PDB entry 6D2M | X-ray diffraction, 1.90 A resolution | chain A

Chain A:
Protein: Carbonic anhydrase
From: Pseudomonas aeruginosa
Notes: EC 4.2.1.1
UniProt: A0A1G5JF57 (A0A1G5JF57_ACIBA); residue numbers follow UniProt; this construct covers 4-211
Chain sequence (209 residues; numbered 3 to 211; the number before each row is that of its first residue):
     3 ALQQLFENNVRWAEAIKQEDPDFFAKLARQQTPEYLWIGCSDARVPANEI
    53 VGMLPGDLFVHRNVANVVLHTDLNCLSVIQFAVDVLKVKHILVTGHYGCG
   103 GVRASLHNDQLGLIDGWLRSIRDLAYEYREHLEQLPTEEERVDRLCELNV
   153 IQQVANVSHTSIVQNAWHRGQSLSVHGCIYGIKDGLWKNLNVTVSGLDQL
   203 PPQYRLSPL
Sequence notes: expression tag (3)
Ion coordination: Zn2+: Cys42, His98, Cys101 (together with imidazole)

In short:
The Zn2+ site is built by Cys42, His98 and Cys101.
Chain A is Carbonic anhydrase (Pseudomonas aeruginosa); the structure, Beta Carbonic anhydrase in complex with
thiocyanate, was determined by X-ray diffraction, deposited together with 6D2J, 6D2N and 6D2O.
